PDB entry 3HU3 | X-ray diffraction, 2.20 A resolution | chains A and B

== Chain A (and B) ==
Molecule: Transitional endoplasmic reticulum ATPase
From: Homo sapiens
Notes: chain B of this document is another copy of the same molecule, construct and numbering; everything in this record applies to it too
UniProt: P55072 (TERA_HUMAN); residue numbers follow UniProt; this construct covers 1-481
Amino-acid sequence (489 residues; row label = number of the first residue in the row):
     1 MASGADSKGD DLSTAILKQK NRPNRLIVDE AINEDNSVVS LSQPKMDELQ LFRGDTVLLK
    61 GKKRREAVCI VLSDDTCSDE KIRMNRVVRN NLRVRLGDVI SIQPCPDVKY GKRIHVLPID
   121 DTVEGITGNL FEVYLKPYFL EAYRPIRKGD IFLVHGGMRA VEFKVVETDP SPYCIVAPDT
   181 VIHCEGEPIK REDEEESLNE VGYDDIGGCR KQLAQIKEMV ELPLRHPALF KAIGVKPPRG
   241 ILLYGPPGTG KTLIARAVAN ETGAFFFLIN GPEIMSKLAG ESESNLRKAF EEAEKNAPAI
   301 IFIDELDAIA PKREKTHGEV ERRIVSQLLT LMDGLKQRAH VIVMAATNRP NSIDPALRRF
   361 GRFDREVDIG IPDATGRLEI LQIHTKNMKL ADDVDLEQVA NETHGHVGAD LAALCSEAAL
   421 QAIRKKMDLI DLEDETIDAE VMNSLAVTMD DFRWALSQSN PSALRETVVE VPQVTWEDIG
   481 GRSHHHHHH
Unresolved in the structure: 1-16, 470-489 (chain B: 1-16, 463-489)
Differences from the reference sequence: engineered mutation His155 (Arg in P55072); expression tag (482-489)
Metal / ion sites: Mg2+: Thr252 (together with ATP-gamma-S)
Small-molecule neighbours: ATP-gamma-S (AGS; phosphothiophosphoric acid-adenylate ester): Asp205, Ile206, Gly207, Cys209, Pro246, Pro247, Gly248, Thr249, Gly250, Lys251, Thr252, Leu253, Glu305, Asn348, Ile380, His384, Gly408, Ala409, Ala412
Curated features (UniProtKB/Swiss-Prot):
  - binding site (ATP): Pro247 to Leu253, Asn348, His384
  - modified residue: Ala2 (N-acetylalanine), Ser3 (Phosphoserine), Ser7 (Phosphoserine), Ser13 (Phosphoserine), Ser37 (Phosphoserine), Lys315 (N6,N6,N6-trimethyllysine), Thr436 (Phosphothreonine), Ser462 (Phosphoserine)
  - cross-link (Glycyl lysine isopeptide (Lys-Gly)): Lys8 (interchain with G-Cter in SUMO2), Lys18 (interchain with G-Cter in SUMO2)
From the paper describing this entry:
  - binding site for ATP-gamma-S: Asp205, Gly207, Gly248, Thr249, Gly250, Lys251, Thr252, Leu253, Arg359, Phe360, Ile380, His384, Gly408, Ala409, Ala412
  - Mg2+ coordination: Thr252
  - Mg2+ coordination through a water molecule: Asp304, Glu305
  - contacts within the chain: Glu124-Arg159, Glu162-Arg191, Arg191-Glu195, Asn90-Leu198, Arg93-Leu198, Glu221-Thr262, Arg64-Thr262, Thr252-Asp304, Asn199-Asn387
  - disease-associated variants - R155H (Kd of 4.25 uM): decreased binding to ADP
  - disease-associated variants - R155H: increased binding to ATP-gamma-S

== Interface between chain A and chain B ==
Residue-residue contacts (65):
  Glu192(A) - Lys231(B)  salt bridge
  Glu192(A) - Arg338(B)
  Glu192(A) - His340(B)  salt bridge
  Asp193(A) - Arg338(B)  salt bridge
  Glu196(A) - Lys336(B)
  Glu196(A) - Arg338(B)
  Pro247(A) - Arg359(B)
  Pro272(A) - Ser326(B)
  Pro272(A) - Leu329(B)  hydrophobic
  Pro272(A) - Thr330(B)
  Glu273(A) - Thr330(B)  hydrogen bond (backbone-side chain)
  Met275(A) - Arg323(B)
  Met275(A) - Ser326(B)
  Ser276(A) - Arg323(B)
  Ser276(A) - Ser326(B)
  Ser276(A) - Gln327(B)
  Lys277(A) - Arg323(B)  hydrogen bond (backbone-side chain)
  Ala279(A) - Arg323(B)
  Glu305(A) - Arg362(B)  salt bridge
  Gly318(A) - Glu319(B)
  Glu319(A) - Glu319(B)  hydrogen bond (backbone-side chain)
  Val320(A) - Glu319(B)  hydrogen bond (backbone-side chain)
  Glu321(A) - Glu319(B)
  Glu321(A) - Arg322(B)  salt bridge
  Asn387(A) - Gly234(B)
  Met388(A) - Ile233(B)
  Met388(A) - Gly234(B)
  Lys389(A) - Ala232(B)
  Lys389(A) - Ile233(B)  hydrogen bond (backbone-backbone)
  Ala409(A) - Phe360(B)
  Ala412(A) - Phe360(B)  hydrophobic
  Ala413(A) - Phe360(B)
  Ser416(A) - Val235(B)
  Glu417(A) - Arg365(B)  salt bridge
  Ala419(A) - Ile233(B)
  Ala419(A) - Val235(B)  hydrophobic
  Leu420(A) - Phe230(B)  hydrophobic
  Leu420(A) - Pro238(B)
  Ala422(A) - Ile233(B)  hydrophobic
  Ile423(A) - Leu229(B)  hydrophobic
  Ile423(A) - Phe230(B)  hydrophobic
  Ile423(A) - Ile233(B)  hydrophobic
  Arg424(A) - Glu218(B)  salt bridge
  Met427(A) - Lys20(B)
  Met427(A) - Leu222(B)  hydrophobic
  Asp428(A) - Lys20(B)  salt bridge
  Ile430(A) - Lys20(B)
  Ile430(A) - Leu229(B)  hydrophobic
  Asp431(A) - Arg22(B)
  Asp431(A) - Arg25(B)  salt bridge
  Leu432(A) - Lys217(B)
  Leu432(A) - Glu221(B)
  Leu432(A) - Leu222(B)  hydrophobic
  Leu432(A) - Arg225(B)  hydrogen bond (backbone-side chain)
  Leu432(A) - His226(B)  hydrogen bond (backbone-side chain)
  Glu433(A) - Arg25(B)
  Glu433(A) - Arg225(B)  salt bridge
  Asp434(A) - Arg22(B)  salt bridge
  Asp434(A) - His226(B)  hydrogen bond (backbone-side chain)
  Glu435(A) - His226(B)
  Ile437(A) - His226(B)
  Met442(A) - Ala228(B)
  Met442(A) - Ala232(B)  hydrophobic
  Leu445(A) - Leu229(B)  hydrophobic
  Val447(A) - Ile233(B)  hydrophobic
Also at the interface, not in a pair above, chain A (44 interface residues in all): Leu278, Leu429, Thr436, Ala446
Also at the interface, not in a pair above, chain B (39 interface residues in all): Leu17, Arg64, Lys236, Gly280, Glu283, Arg313, Gln337

== Summary ==
44 residues of chain A face 39 of chain B across their interface; the contacts include 8 hydrogen bonds and 11
salt bridges. Polar contacts include Glu192(A)-Lys231(B), Glu192(A)-His340(B) and Asp193(A)-Arg338(B). From
the paper: a binding site for ATP-gamma-S at Asp205(A), Gly207(A) and Gly248(A) among others; R155H of chain A
reduces binding to ADP.
Both chains are Transitional endoplasmic reticulum ATPase (Homo sapiens). Entry 3HU3 (Structure of p97 N-D1
R155H mutant in complex with ATPgS) was determined by X-ray diffraction together with 3HU1 and 3HU2 from the
same study.
